Entry 7F04 (electron microscopy, 2.86 A resolution); this record covers chains B and F of the 6 polymer chains in the assembly.

== Chain B (and F) ==
Name: Heme exporter protein B
Organism: Escherichia coli BL21(DE3)
Notes: chain F of this document is another copy of the same molecule, construct and numbering; everything in this record applies to it too
UniProtKB: P0ABL8 (CCMB_ECOLI); residue numbers follow UniProt; this construct covers 1-220
Amino-acid sequence (220 residues; numbered 1 to 220; the number before each row is that of its first residue):
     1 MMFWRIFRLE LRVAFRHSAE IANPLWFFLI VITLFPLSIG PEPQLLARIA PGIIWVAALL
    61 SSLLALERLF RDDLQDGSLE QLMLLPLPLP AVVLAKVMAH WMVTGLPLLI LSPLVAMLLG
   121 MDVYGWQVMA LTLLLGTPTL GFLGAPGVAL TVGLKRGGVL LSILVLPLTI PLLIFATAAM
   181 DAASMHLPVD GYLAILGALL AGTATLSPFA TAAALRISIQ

== How chain B and chain F interact ==
Residue-residue contacts (62; chain B residue first):
  Ala14(B) - Arg156(F)  hydrogen bond (backbone-side chain)
  Arg16(B) - Arg156(F)
  Glu20(B) - Arg156(F)  salt bridge
  Phe27(B) - Val159(F)  hydrophobic
  Phe27(B) - Ser162(F)
  Phe27(B) - Ile163(F)  hydrophobic
  Ile30(B) - Ile163(F)  hydrophobic
  Ile30(B) - Leu166(F)  hydrophobic
  Leu34(B) - Val56(F)
  Leu34(B) - Leu166(F)  hydrophobic
  Leu34(B) - Leu173(F)
  Phe35(B) - Phe35(F)  hydrophobic
  Phe35(B) - Val56(F)  hydrophobic
  Leu37(B) - Ile170(F)  hydrophobic
  Leu37(B) - Ile174(F)
  Ser38(B) - Gly52(F)
  Ser38(B) - Val56(F)
  Ser38(B) - Thr177(F)
  Ile39(B) - Ile49(F)
  Ile39(B) - Gly52(F)
  Ile39(B) - Ile53(F)
  Glu42(B) - Arg48(F)  salt bridge
  Leu45(B) - Leu45(F)  hydrophobic
  Leu45(B) - Arg48(F)
  Leu45(B) - Ile49(F)  hydrophobic
  Arg48(B) - Leu45(F)
  Ile49(B) - Phe35(F)  hydrophobic
  Ile49(B) - Ile39(F)  hydrophobic
  Ile49(B) - Ile49(F)  hydrophobic
  Gly52(B) - Phe35(F)
  Ile53(B) - Phe35(F)
  Val56(B) - Val31(F)  hydrophobic
  Val56(B) - Phe35(F)  hydrophobic
  Val56(B) - Leu60(F)  hydrophobic
  Leu59(B) - Phe27(F)  hydrophobic
  Leu60(B) - Phe27(F)  hydrophobic
  Leu60(B) - Leu60(F)  hydrophobic
  Leu60(B) - Leu64(F)  hydrophobic
  Leu63(B) - Phe27(F)  hydrophobic
  Leu63(B) - Leu64(F)  hydrophobic
  Leu64(B) - Leu64(F)  hydrophobic
  Leu64(B) - Glu67(F)
  Leu64(B) - Gly157(F)
  Leu64(B) - Gly158(F)
  Leu64(B) - Ser162(F)
  Arg68(B) - Arg156(F)  hydrogen bond (side chain-backbone)
  Arg71(B) - Arg71(F)
  Asp72(B) - Lys155(F)  salt bridge
  Gly158(B) - Ser18(F)
  Gly158(B) - Ala19(F)
  Val159(B) - Ser18(F)
  Ser162(B) - Ala22(F)
  Ser162(B) - Asn23(F)
  Ser162(B) - Trp26(F)  hydrogen bond
  Ile163(B) - Trp26(F)  hydrophobic
  Leu166(B) - Asn23(F)
  Leu166(B) - Trp26(F)  hydrophobic
  Leu166(B) - Phe27(F)
  Leu166(B) - Ile30(F)  hydrophobic
  Ile170(B) - Ile30(F)  hydrophobic
  Leu173(B) - Leu34(F)  hydrophobic
  Thr177(B) - Leu34(F)
Other interface residues (no listed pair), chain B (45 interface residues in all): Asn23, Pro24, Trp26, Val31, Ala65, Gln75, Thr151, Gly157, Leu161, Val165, Pro167, Ile174, Asp181
Other interface residues (no listed pair), chain F (38 interface residues in all): Leu37, Ser38, Glu42, Leu59, Pro167

== Summary ==
Chain B and chain F form an interface of 45 and 38 residues respectively; the contacts include 3 hydrogen
bonds and 3 salt bridges. Polar pairs include Glu20(B)-Arg156(F), Glu42(B)-Arg48(F) and Asp72(B)-Lys155(F).
Both chains are Heme exporter protein B (Escherichia coli BL21(DE3)). Entry 7F04 (Cytochrome c-type biogenesis
protein CcmABCD from E. coli in complex with Heme and ATP) was determined by electron microscopy, deposited
together with 7F02, 7F03, 7VFJ and 7VFP.
